PDB entry 6Z3M | X-ray diffraction, 5.50 A resolution (low resolution: residue-level contacts below are approximate; hydrogen-bond / salt-bridge calls are withheld) | chains E and c of the 10 polymer chains in the assembly

== Chain E ==
Name: Neogenin
From: Mus musculus
UniProtKB: P97798 (NEO1_MOUSE), isoform P97798-4; numbering as in UniProt (aligned over 883-1123)
Amino-acid sequence (253 residues; row label = number of the first residue in the row):
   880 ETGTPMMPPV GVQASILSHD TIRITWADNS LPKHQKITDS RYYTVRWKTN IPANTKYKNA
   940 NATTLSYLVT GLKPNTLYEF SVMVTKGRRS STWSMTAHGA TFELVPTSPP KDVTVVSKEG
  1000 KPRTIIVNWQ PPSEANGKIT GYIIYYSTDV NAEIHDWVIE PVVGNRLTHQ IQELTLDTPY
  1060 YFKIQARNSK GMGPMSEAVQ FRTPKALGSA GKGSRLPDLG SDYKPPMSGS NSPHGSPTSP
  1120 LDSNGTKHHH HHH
Unresolved in the structure: 880-883, 1089-1132
Construct notes: expression tag (880-882, 1124-1132)
Covalent attachments: N-acetylglucosamine (NAG) linked to Asn940
Swiss-Prot annotation at these positions:
  - glycosylation: Asn940 (N-linked (GlcNAc...) asparagine)

== Chain c ==
Name: RGM domain family member B
From: Homo sapiens
UniProtKB: Q6NW40 (RGMB_HUMAN); residue numbers follow UniProt; this construct covers 53-412
Amino-acid sequence (371 residues; numbered 50 to 420; the number before each row is that of its first residue):
    50 ETGQCRIQKC TTDFVSLTSH LNSAVDGFDS EFCKALRAYA GCTQRTSKAC RGNLVYHSAV
   110 LGISDLMSQR NCSKDGPTSS TNPEVTHDPC NYHSHAGARE HRRGDQNPPS YLFCGLFGDP
   170 HLRTFKDNFQ TCKVEGAWPL IDNNYLSVQV TNVPVVPGSS ATATNKITII FKAHHGCTDQ
   230 KVYQAVTDDL PAAFVDGTTS GGDSDAKSLR IVERESGHYV EMHARYIGTT VFVRQVGRYL
   290 TLAIRMPEDL AMSYEESQDL QLCVNGCPLS ERIDDGQGQV SAILGHSLPR TSLVQAWPGY
   350 TLETANTQCH EKMPVKDIYF QSCVFDLLTT GDANFTAAAH SALEDVEALH PRKERWHIFP
   410 SSGTKHHHHH H
Unresolved in the structure: 50-157, 168, 263-267, 322-420
Construct notes: expression tag (50-52, 413-420); conflict Gly225 (Glu in Q6NW40)
Disulfide bonds: Cys163-Cys312, Cys181-Cys316
Swiss-Prot annotation at these positions:
  - site: Asp168, Pro169 (Cleavage)
  - glycosylation (N-linked (GlcNAc...) asparagine): Asn120, Asn383
  - mutagenesis: Ala186 (A186R: Severely impairs interaction with NEO1), Pro206 (P206N: Introduces a N-linked glycan; changes interaction with NEO1 from a 2:2 to a 1:1 stoichiometry)
From the paper describing this entry:
  - mutagenesis - H106R: decreased signaling in response to BMP2

== Chain E / chain c interface ==
Contacting residue pairs (60; chain E residue first):
  Thr928(E) - Gly246(c)
  Asn929(E) - Pro240(c)
  Asn929(E) - Ala242(c)
  Asn929(E) - Gly246(c)
  Asn929(E) - Thr248(c)
  Ile930(E) - Pro240(c)
  Ile930(E) - Ala242(c)
  Ile930(E) - Phe243(c)
  Ile930(E) - Gly246(c)
  Pro931(E) - Asp238(c)
  Ala932(E) - Asp238(c)
  Ala932(E) - Leu239(c)
  Ala932(E) - Pro240(c)
  Asn954(E) - Asp245(c)
  Thr955(E) - Asp245(c)
  Leu956(E) - Asp245(c)
  Leu956(E) - Thr247(c)
  Lys990(E) - Lys215(c)
  Asp991(E) - Ala186(c)
  Asp991(E) - Thr200(c)
  Asp991(E) - Lys215(c)
  Thr993(E) - Glu184(c)
  Thr993(E) - Gly185(c)
  Thr993(E) - Ala186(c)
  Val995(E) - Trp187(c)
  Lys997(E) - Asp308(c)
  Glu998(E) - Pro317(c)
  Glu998(E) - Leu318(c)
  Glu998(E) - Ser319(c)
  Ile1005(E) - Leu309(c)
  Asn1007(E) - Ala186(c)
  Asn1007(E) - Trp187(c)
  Asn1007(E) - Pro188(c)
  Asn1007(E) - Gln198(c)
  Asn1007(E) - Leu309(c)
  Trp1008(E) - Ala186(c)
  Trp1008(E) - Gln198(c)
  Gln1009(E) - Gln198(c)
  Gln1009(E) - Val199(c)
  Gln1009(E) - Thr200(c)
  Gln1009(E) - Lys215(c)
  Gln1009(E) - Thr217(c)
  Pro1010(E) - Thr217(c)
  Pro1010(E) - Gln233(c)
  Lys1017(E) - Gln229(c)
  Ile1018(E) - Gln229(c)
  Asn1044(E) - Ser196(c)
  Asn1044(E) - Ile219(c)
  Asn1044(E) - Lys221(c)
  Asn1044(E) - Gln229(c)
  Arg1045(E) - Asp191(c)
  Arg1045(E) - Lys221(c)
  Arg1045(E) - Gln307(c)
  Leu1046(E) - Gln198(c)
  Leu1046(E) - Thr217(c)
  Leu1046(E) - Ile219(c)
  Thr1047(E) - Pro188(c)
  Thr1047(E) - Asp191(c)
  Gln1049(E) - Ser306(c)
  Gln1049(E) - Asp308(c)
Also at the interface, not in a pair above, chain E (27 interface residues in all): Gly1043
Also at the interface, not in a pair above, chain c (33 interface residues in all): Val244

== Overview ==
Chain E and chain c form an interface of 27 and 33 residues respectively. N-acetylglucosamine is covalently
linked to Asn940(E). Curated annotation (UniProt) lists 2 mutagenesis sites on chain c. From the paper: H106R
of chain c reduces signaling in response to BMP2.
Here chain E is Neogenin (Mus musculus) and chain c is RGM domain family member B (Homo sapiens). Entry 6Z3M
(Repulsive Guidance Molecule B (RGMB) in complex with Growth Differentiation Factor 5 (GDF5) and Neogenin 1
...) was determined by X-ray diffraction, deposited together with 6Z3G, 6Z3H, 6Z3J and 6Z3L.
